7XM9 - chains A and B of the 3 polymer chains in the assembly; structure by electron microscopy, 3.22 A resolution.

== Chain A ==
Molecule: Isoform 3 of Sodium channel protein type 9 subunit alpha, Green fluorescent protein
Organism: Homo sapiens
UniProtKB: Q15858 (SCN9A_HUMAN), isoform Q15858-3; the author numbering skips numbers that UniProt does not, so the offset changes along the chain: 1-417 = UniProt 1-417; 429-1988 = UniProt 418-1977
Amino-acid sequence (2250 residues; each row starts with the number of its first residue; note: 11 numbers in that range are skipped by the numbering (no residue carries them; nothing is unmodelled there)):
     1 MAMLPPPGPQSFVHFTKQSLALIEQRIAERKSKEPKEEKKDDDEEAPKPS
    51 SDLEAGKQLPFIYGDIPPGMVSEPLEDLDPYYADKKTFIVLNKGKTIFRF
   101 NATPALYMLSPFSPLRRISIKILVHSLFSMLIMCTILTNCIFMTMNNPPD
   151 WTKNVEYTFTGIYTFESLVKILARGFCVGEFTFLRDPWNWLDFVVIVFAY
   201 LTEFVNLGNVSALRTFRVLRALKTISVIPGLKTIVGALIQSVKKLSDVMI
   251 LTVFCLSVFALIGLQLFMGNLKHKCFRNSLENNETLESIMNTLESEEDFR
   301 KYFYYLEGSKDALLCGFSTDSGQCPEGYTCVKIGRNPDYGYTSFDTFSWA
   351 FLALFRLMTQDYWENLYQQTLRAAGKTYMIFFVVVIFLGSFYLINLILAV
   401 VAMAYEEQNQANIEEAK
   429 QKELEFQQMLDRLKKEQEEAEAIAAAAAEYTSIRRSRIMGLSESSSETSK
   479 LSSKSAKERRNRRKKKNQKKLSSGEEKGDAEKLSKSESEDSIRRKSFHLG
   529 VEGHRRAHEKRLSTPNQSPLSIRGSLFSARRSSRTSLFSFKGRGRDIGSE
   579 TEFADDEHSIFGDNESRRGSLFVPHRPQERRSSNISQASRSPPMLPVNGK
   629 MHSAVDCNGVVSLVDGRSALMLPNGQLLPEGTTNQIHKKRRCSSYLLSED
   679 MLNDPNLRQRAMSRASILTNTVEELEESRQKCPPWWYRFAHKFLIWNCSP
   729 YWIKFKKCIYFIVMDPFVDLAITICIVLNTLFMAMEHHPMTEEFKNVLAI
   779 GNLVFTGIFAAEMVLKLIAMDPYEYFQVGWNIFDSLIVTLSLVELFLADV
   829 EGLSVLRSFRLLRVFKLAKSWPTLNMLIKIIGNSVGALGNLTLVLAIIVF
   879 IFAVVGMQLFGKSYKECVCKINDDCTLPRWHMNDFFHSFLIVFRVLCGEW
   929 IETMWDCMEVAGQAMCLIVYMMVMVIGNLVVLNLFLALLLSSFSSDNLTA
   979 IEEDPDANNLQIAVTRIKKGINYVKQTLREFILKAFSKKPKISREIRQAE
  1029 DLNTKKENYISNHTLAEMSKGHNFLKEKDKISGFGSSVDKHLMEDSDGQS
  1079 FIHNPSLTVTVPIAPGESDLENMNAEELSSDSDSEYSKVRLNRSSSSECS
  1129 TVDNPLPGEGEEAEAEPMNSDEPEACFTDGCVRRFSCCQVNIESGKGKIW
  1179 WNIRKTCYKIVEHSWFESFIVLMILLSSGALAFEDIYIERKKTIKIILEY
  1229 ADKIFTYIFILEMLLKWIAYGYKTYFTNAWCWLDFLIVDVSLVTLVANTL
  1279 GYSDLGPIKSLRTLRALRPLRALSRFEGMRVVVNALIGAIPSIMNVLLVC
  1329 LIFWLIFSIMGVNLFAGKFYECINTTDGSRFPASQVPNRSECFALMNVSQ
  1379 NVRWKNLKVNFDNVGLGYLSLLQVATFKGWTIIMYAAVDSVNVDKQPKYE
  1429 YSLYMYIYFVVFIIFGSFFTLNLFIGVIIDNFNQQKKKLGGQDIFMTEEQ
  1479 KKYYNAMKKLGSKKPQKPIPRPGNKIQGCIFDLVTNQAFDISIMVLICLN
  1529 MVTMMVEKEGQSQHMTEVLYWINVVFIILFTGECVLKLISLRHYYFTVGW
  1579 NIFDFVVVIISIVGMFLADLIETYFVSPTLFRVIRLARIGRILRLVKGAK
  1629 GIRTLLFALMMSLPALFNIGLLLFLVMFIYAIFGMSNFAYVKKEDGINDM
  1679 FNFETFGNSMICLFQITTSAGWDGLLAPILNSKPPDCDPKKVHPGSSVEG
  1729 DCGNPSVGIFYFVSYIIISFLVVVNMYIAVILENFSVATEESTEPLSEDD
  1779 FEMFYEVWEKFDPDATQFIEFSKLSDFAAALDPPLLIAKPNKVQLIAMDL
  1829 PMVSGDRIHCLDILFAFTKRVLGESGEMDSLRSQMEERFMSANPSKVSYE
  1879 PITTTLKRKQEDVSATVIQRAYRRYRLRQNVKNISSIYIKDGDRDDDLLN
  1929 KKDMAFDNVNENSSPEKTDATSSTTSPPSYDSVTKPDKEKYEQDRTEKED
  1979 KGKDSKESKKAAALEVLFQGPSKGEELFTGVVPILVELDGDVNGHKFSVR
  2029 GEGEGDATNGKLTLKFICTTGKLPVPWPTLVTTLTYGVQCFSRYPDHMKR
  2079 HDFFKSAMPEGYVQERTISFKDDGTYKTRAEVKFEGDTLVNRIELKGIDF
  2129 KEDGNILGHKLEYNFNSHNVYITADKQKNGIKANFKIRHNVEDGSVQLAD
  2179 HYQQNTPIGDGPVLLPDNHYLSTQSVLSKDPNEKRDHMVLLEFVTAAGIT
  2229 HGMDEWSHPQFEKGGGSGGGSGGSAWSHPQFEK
Not modelled in the structure: 1-6, 31-48, 429-725, 826-830, 973-1174, 1770-2261
Sequence notes: engineered mutation Arg-1161 (Trp1150 in Q15858); linker (1989-2000)
UniProt features mapped onto this chain:
  - glycosylation (N-linked (GlcNAc...) asparagine): Asn-209, Asn-283
Disulfides: Cys-315/Cys-330, Cys-897/Cys-903, Cys-935/Cys-944, Cys-1350/Cys-1370, Cys-1715/Cys-1730
Covalently attached groups: N-acetylglucosamine (NAG) linked to Asn-1352, Asn-1366, Asn-1375
Residues lining bound ligands:
  - 6OU ([(2R)-1-[2-azanylethoxy(oxidanyl)phosphoryl]oxy-3-hexadecanoyloxy-propan-2-yl] (Z)-octadec-9-enoate): Cys-255, Val-258, Phe-259, Leu-388, Leu-1488, Gly-1489, Ser-1490, Gly-1577, Trp-1578, Phe-1581, Leu-1621, Val-1624, Arg-1631, Thr-1632, Leu-1634, Phe-1635, Leu-1637, Met-1638, Leu-1641, Ala-1766, Glu-1769
  - G2E ((7R)-1'-pentylspiro[6H-furo[3,2-f][1,3]benzodioxole-7,3'-indole]-2'-one): Gln-360, Phe-391, Ile-394, Thr-1404, Lys-1406, Thr-1695, Thr-1696, Ser-1697, Ile-1744, Ile-1745, Ser-1747, Phe-1748, Val-1752

== Chain B ==
Molecule: Sodium channel subunit beta-1, Green fluorescent protein
Organism: Homo sapiens
UniProtKB: Q07699 (SCN1B_HUMAN); residues 1-218 carry their UniProt numbers (218 of 469 residues fall inside the UniProt entry; the rest is not from it)
Amino-acid sequence (481 residues; each row starts with the number of its first residue):
     1 MGRLLALVVGAALVSSACGGCVEVDSETEAVYGMTFKILCISCKRRSETN
    51 AETFTEWTFRQKGTEEFVKILRYENEVLQLEEDERFEGRVVWNGSRGTKD
   101 LQDLSIFITNVTYNHSGDYECHVYRLLFFENYEHNTSVVKKIHIEVVDKA
   151 NRDMASIVSEIMMYVLIVVLTIWLVAEMIYCYKKIAAATETAAQENASEY
   201 LAITSESKENCTGVQVAEAAALEVLFQGPSKGEELFTGVVPILVELDGDV
   251 NGHKFSVRGEGEGDATNGKLTLKFICTTGKLPVPWPTLVTTLTYGVQCFS
   301 RYPDHMKRHDFFKSAMPEGYVQERTISFKDDGTYKTRAEVKFEGDTLVNR
   351 IELKGIDFKEDGNILGHKLEYNFNSHNVYITADKQKNGIKANFKIRHNVE
   401 DGSVQLADHYQQNTPIGDGPVLLPDNHYLSTQSVLSKDPNEKRDHMVLLE
   451 FVTAAGITHGMDEHHHHHHHHHHDYKDDDDK
Not modelled in the structure: 1-19, 193-481
Sequence notes: linker (219-230)
UniProt features mapped onto this chain:
  - glycosylation (N-linked (GlcNAc...) asparagine): Asn-93, Asn-110, Asn-114, Asn-135
Disulfides: Cys-21/Cys-43, Cys-40/Cys-121
Covalently attached groups: N-acetylglucosamine (NAG) linked to Asn-93, Asn-110, Asn-114, Asn-135

== Interface between chain A and chain B ==
Residue-residue contacts (79):
  Arg-277(A) with Asn-131(B), hydrogen bond (side chain-backbone); Tyr-132(B)
  Asn-278(A) with Tyr-132(B), hydrogen bond (backbone-side chain)
  Ser-279(A) with Tyr-132(B), hydrogen bond (backbone-side chain)
  Arg-300(A) with Glu-130(B), salt bridge
  Phe-303(A) with Glu-130(B)
  Tyr-304(A) with Arg-46(B); Glu-48(B), hydrogen bond; Thr-49(B); Phe-129(B), hydrophobic; Glu-130(B)
  Tyr-305(A) with Glu-130(B)
  Leu-306(A) with Glu-48(B)
  Leu-313(A) with Arg-46(B)
  Gln-323(A) with Arg-45(B); Arg-46(B), hydrogen bond (backbone-side chain)
  Cys-324(A) with Arg-45(B)
  Pro-325(A) with Arg-46(B); Thr-49(B); Phe-129(B), hydrophobic
  Glu-326(A) with Lys-44(B); Arg-45(B), hydrogen bond (side chain-backbone); Leu-127(B); Phe-129(B); His-134(B); Thr-136(B)
  Gly-327(A) with Tyr-132(B), hydrogen bond (backbone-side chain); His-134(B)
  Tyr-328(A) with Phe-129(B); Glu-130(B); Tyr-132(B), hydrophobic
  Arg-372(A) with Arg-46(B)
  Ile-1177(A) with Tyr-182(B)
  Asn-1180(A) with Tyr-182(B); Ile-185(B); Thr-189(B)
  Ile-1181(A) with Tyr-182(B), hydrophobic
  Thr-1184(A) with Cys-181(B); Tyr-182(B); Ile-185(B)
  Lys-1187(A) with Cys-181(B); Ile-185(B)
  Ile-1188(A) with Glu-177(B); Cys-181(B), hydrophobic
  Phe-1197(A) with Leu-170(B), hydrophobic
  Ile-1214(A) with Val-22(B)
  Tyr-1215(A) with Val-22(B), hydrophobic
  Glu-1217(A) with Val-24(B)
  Arg-1218(A) with Val-22(B); Glu-23(B), hydrogen bond (side chain-backbone); Val-24(B)
  Lys-1220(A) with Asp-25(B)
  Thr-1221(A) with Ala-155(B)
  Ile-1224(A) with Ser-156(B); Ser-159(B)
  Tyr-1228(A) with Ser-156(B); Ser-159(B); Glu-160(B); Met-163(B), hydrophobic
  Ile-1232(A) with Met-163(B), hydrophobic; Leu-166(B), hydrophobic
  Tyr-1235(A) with Thr-171(B)
  Ile-1236(A) with Leu-170(B), hydrophobic
  Leu-1239(A) with Leu-174(B), hydrophobic
  Leu-1243(A) with Leu-174(B), hydrophobic; Met-178(B), hydrophobic
  Tyr-1668(A) with Gly-20(B)
  Asp-1677(A) with Arg-46(B), salt bridge; Ser-47(B), hydrogen bond; Glu-48(B)
  Glu-1682(A) with Gly-20(B), hydrogen bond (side chain-backbone)
  Pro-1722(A) with Cys-21(B); Val-22(B), hydrogen bond (backbone-backbone); Ile-41(B); Asp-103(B)
  Gly-1723(A) with Val-22(B); Val-24(B); Ile-41(B)
  Ser-1724(A) with Val-22(B)
Other interface residues (no listed pair), chain A (48 interface residues in all): Lys-301, Lys-1183, Cys-1185, Lys-1231, Lys-1671, His-1721
Other interface residues (no listed pair), chain B (39 interface residues in all): Cys-43, Gln-102, Ile-167

== Overview ==
Chain A and chain B form an interface of 48 and 39 residues respectively; the contacts include 11 hydrogen
bonds and 2 salt bridges. Polar pairs include Arg-300(A)/Glu-130(B), Asp-1677(A)/Arg-46(B) and
Arg-277(A)/Asn-131(B). Ligands of chain A: compound G2E and compound 6OU.
Here chain A is Isoform 3 of Sodium channel protein type 9 subunit alpha, Green fluorescent protein and chain
B is Sodium channel subunit beta-1, Green fluorescent protein, both from Homo sapiens. Entry 7XM9 (Cryo-EM
structure of human NaV1.7/beta1/beta2-XEN907) was determined by electron microscopy, deposited together with
7XMF and 7XMG.
